6GTH - chain A; structure by X-ray diffraction, 1.69 A resolution.

== Chain A ==
Protein: Beta-lactamase
Organism: Klebsiella pneumoniae
Notes: EC 3.5.2.6
UniProt: D2D9A0 (D2D9A0_KLEPN); the author numbering skips numbers that UniProt does not, so the offset changes along the chain: 27-57 = UniProt 23-53; 59-238 = UniProt 54-233; 240-288 = UniProt 234-282
Chain sequence (260 residues; row label = number of the first residue in the row; note: 2 numbers in that range are skipped by the numbering (no residue carries them; nothing is unmodelled there)):
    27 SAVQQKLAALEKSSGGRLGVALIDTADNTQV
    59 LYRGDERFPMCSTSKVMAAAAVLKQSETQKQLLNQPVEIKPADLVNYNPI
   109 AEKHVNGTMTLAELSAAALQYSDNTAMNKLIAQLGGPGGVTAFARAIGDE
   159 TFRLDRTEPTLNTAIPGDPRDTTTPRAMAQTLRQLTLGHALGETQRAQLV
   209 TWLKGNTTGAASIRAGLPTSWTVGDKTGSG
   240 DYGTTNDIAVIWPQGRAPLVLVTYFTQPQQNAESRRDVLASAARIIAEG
Glycans and other covalent adducts: NXL104, bound form (NXL) linked to S70
Ligand contacts: NXL104, bound form (NXL; (2S,5R)-1-formyl-5-[(sulfooxy)amino]piperidine-2-carboxamide): C69, K73, N104, Y105, S130, N132, E166, N170, T216, K234, T235, G236, S237, G238
Reported in the primary citation:
  - binding site for NXL104, bound form: S70
  - catalytic residues: S70

== Summary ==
Covalently linked NXL104, bound form: at S70. From the paper: the catalytic residue S70; a binding site for
NXL104, bound form at S70.
Chain A is Beta-lactamase (Klebsiella pneumoniae); the structure, Serial Femtosecond Crystallography at
Megahertz pulse rates, was determined by X-ray diffraction (same publication as 6FTR).
